2DVF - chains B and C of the 4 polymer chains in the assembly; structure by X-ray diffraction, 2.74 A resolution.

[Chain B (and C)]
Protein: Galactose-binding lectin
Source organism: Arachis hypogaea
Notes: chain C of this document is another copy of the same molecule, construct and numbering; everything in this record applies to it too
UniProt: P02872 (LECG_ARAHY); residues 1-236 here correspond to UniProt positions 24-259 (UniProt number = residue number + 23)
Sequence (236 residues; each row starts with the number of its first residue):
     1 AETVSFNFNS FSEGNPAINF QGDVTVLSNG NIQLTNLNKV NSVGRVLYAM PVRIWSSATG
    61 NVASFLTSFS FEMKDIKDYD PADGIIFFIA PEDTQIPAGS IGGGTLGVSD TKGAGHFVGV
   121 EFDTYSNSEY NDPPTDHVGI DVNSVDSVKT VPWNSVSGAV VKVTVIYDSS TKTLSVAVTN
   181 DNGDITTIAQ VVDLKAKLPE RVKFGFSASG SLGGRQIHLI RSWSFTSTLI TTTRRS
Unresolved in the structure: 233-236
Metal / ion sites: Mn2+: Glu-121, Asp-123, Asp-132, His-137; Ca2+: Asp-123, Tyr-125, Asn-127, Asp-132
Curated features (UniProtKB/Swiss-Prot):
  - binding site (Mn(2+)): Glu-121, Asp-123, Asp-132, His-137
  - binding site (Ca(2+)): Asp-123, Tyr-125, Asn-127, Asp-132

[How chain B and chain C interact]
Residue-residue contacts - 44 pairs, chain B then chain C:
  Ala-1(B) / Asp-184(C)
  Thr-3(B) / Asp-184(C)  hydrogen bond
  Ser-64(B) / Ile-185(C)
  Ser-64(B) / Thr-187(C)  hydrogen bond
  Phe-65(B) / Ile-185(C)  hydrophobic
  Leu-66(B) / Ala-177(C)  hydrophobic
  Leu-66(B) / Ile-185(C)
  Lys-149(B) / Thr-171(C)
  Thr-164(B) / Ile-166(C)
  Ile-166(B) / Thr-164(C)
  Ile-166(B) / Ile-166(C)  hydrophobic
  Ile-166(B) / Ser-175(C)
  Ile-166(B) / Ala-177(C)  hydrophobic
  Tyr-167(B) / Thr-187(C)
  Asp-168(B) / Thr-187(C)  hydrogen bond
  Asp-168(B) / Ile-188(C)  hydrogen bond (side chain-backbone)
  Asp-168(B) / Ala-189(C)  hydrogen bond (side chain-backbone)
  Thr-171(B) / Lys-149(C)
  Thr-171(B) / Ala-189(C)
  Ser-175(B) / Ile-166(C)
  Ser-175(B) / Ser-175(C)  hydrogen bond
  Ala-177(B) / Ile-166(C)  hydrophobic
  Gly-183(B) / Thr-3(C)
  Gly-183(B) / Thr-226(C)
  Asp-184(B) / Ala-1(C)
  Asp-184(B) / Thr-3(C)  hydrogen bond
  Asp-184(B) / Thr-228(C)
  Ile-185(B) / Ser-64(C)
  Ile-185(B) / Phe-65(C)  hydrophobic
  Ile-185(B) / Leu-66(C)
  Ile-185(B) / Thr-226(C)
  Ile-185(B) / Ser-227(C)
  Ile-185(B) / Thr-228(C)  hydrogen bond (backbone-side chain)
  Thr-187(B) / Ser-64(C)  hydrogen bond
  Thr-187(B) / Tyr-167(C)
  Thr-187(B) / Asp-168(C)  hydrogen bond
  Ile-188(B) / Asp-168(C)  hydrogen bond (backbone-side chain)
  Ala-189(B) / Asp-168(C)
  Ala-189(B) / Thr-171(C)
  Thr-226(B) / Gly-183(C)
  Thr-226(B) / Ile-185(C)
  Ser-227(B) / Ile-185(C)
  Thr-228(B) / Asp-184(C)
  Thr-228(B) / Ile-185(C)  hydrogen bond (side chain-backbone)
Other interface residues (no listed pair), chain B (27 interface residues in all): Ser-169, Ser-170, Thr-173, Val-176, Thr-179
Other interface residues (no listed pair), chain C (25 interface residues in all): Ser-169, Thr-173, Val-176

[Overview]
The interface between chain B and chain C involves 27 residues on one side and 25 on the other; the contacts
include 12 hydrogen bonds. Among the polar pairs are Thr-3(B)/Asp-184(C), Ser-64(B)/Thr-187(C) and
Asp-168(B)/Thr-187(C).
Both chains are Galactose-binding lectin (Arachis hypogaea). Entry 2DVF (Crystals of peanut lectin grown in
the presence of GAL-ALPHA-1,3-GAL-BETA-1,4-GAL) was determined by X-ray diffraction, deposited together with
2DV9, 2DVA, 2DVB, 2DVD and 2DVG.
